Entry 1WV0 (X-ray diffraction, 2.26 A resolution); this record covers chain A.

# Chain A
Protein: Glycogen phosphorylase, muscle form
Source organism: Oryctolagus cuniculus
Notes: EC 2.4.1.1
UniProtKB: P00489 (PHS2_RABIT); numbering as in UniProt (aligned over 1-842)
Sequence (842 residues; row label = number of the first residue in the row):
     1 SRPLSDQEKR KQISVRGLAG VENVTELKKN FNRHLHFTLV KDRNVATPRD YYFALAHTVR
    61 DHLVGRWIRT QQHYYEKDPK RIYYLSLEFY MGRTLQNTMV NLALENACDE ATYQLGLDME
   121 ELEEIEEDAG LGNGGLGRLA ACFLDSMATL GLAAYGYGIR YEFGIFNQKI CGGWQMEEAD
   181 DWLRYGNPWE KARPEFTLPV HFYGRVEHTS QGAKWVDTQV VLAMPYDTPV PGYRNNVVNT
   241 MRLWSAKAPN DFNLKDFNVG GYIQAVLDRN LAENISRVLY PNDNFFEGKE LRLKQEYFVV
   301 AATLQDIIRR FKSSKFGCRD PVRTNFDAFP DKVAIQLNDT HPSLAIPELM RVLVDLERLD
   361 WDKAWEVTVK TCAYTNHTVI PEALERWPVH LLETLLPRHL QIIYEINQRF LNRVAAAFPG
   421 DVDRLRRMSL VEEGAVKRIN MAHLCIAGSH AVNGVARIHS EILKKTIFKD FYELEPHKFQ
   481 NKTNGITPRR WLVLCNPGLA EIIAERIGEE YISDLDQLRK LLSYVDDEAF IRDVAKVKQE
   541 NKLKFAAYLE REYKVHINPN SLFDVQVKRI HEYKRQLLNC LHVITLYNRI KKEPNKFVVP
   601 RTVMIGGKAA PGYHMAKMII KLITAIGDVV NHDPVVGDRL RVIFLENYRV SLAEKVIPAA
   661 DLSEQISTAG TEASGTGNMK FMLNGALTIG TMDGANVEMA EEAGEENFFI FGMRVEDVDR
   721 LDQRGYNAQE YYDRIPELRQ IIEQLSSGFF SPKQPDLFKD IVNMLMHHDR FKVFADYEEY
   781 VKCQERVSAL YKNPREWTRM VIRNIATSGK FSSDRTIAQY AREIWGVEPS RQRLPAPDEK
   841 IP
Disordered / not traced: 1-12, 315-323, 838-842
Covalent attachments: pyridoxal phosphate (PLP) linked to Lys680
Construct notes: conflict Ile380 (Leu in P00489)
Residues lining bound ligands:
  - BN4 (4-[4-({[(2,4-dichlorobenzoyl)amino]carbonyl}amino)-2,3-dimethylphenoxy]butanoic acid): Leu39, Val40, Lys41, Asp42, Asn44, Val45, Trp67, Ile68, Gln71, Gln72, Tyr75, Lys191, Arg193, Asp227
  - pyridoxal phosphate (PLP): Tyr90, Gly134, Gly135, Arg138, Trp491, Val567, Lys568, Lys574, Tyr648, Arg649, Val650, Ala653, Gln665, Glu672, Gly675, Thr676, Gly677
Curated features (UniProtKB/Swiss-Prot):
  - modified residue: Ser747 (Phosphoserine)

# Overview
Ligands of chain A: compound BN4. Covalently linked pyridoxal phosphate: at Lys680.
Chain A is Glycogen phosphorylase, muscle form (Oryctolagus cuniculus); the structure, Crystallographic
studies on acyl ureas, a new class of inhibitors of glycogen phosphorylase. Broad specificity of ..., was
determined by X-ray diffraction, deposited together with 1WV1, 1WUY and 1WUT.
